PDB entry 8ENQ | electron microscopy, 3.60 A resolution | chains F and G of the 7 polymer chains in the assembly

[Chain F (and G)]
Molecule: Major curlin subunit
Source organism: Escherichia coli
Notes: chain G of this document is another copy of the same molecule, construct and numbering; everything in this record applies to it too
UniProtKB: P28307 (CSGA_ECOLI); residue numbers follow UniProt; this construct covers 21-151
Sequence (138 residues; numbered 20 to 157; the number before each row is that of its first residue):
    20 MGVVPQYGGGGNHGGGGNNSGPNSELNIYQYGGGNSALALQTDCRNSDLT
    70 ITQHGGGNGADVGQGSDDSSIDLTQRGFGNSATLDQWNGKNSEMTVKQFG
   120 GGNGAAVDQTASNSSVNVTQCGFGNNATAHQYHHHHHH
Unresolved in the structure: 20-40, 152-157
Construct notes: initiating methionine (20); conflict Cys63 (Ala in P28307), Cys140 (Val in P28307); expression tag (152-157)

[How chain F and chain G interact]
Residue-residue contacts (45; chain F residue first):
  Ser131(F) - Pro41(G)
  Asn132(F) - Pro41(G)
  Asn132(F) - Asn42(G)  hydrogen bond (backbone-backbone)
  Ser133(F) - Pro41(G)
  Ser133(F) - Ser43(G)
  Ser134(F) - Ser43(G)  hydrogen bond (backbone-backbone)
  Ser134(F) - Glu44(G)
  Ser134(F) - Leu45(G)  hydrogen bond (backbone-backbone)
  Val135(F) - Leu45(G)
  Asn136(F) - Glu44(G)  hydrogen bond
  Asn136(F) - Leu45(G)  hydrogen bond (backbone-backbone)
  Asn136(F) - Asn46(G)
  Asn136(F) - Ile47(G)  hydrogen bond (backbone-backbone)
  Val137(F) - Ile47(G)
  Thr138(F) - Ile47(G)  hydrogen bond (backbone-backbone)
  Thr138(F) - Tyr48(G)
  Thr138(F) - Gln49(G)  hydrogen bond (backbone-backbone)
  Gln139(F) - Gln49(G)
  Cys140(F) - Gln49(G)  hydrogen bond (backbone-backbone)
  Cys140(F) - Tyr50(G)
  Cys140(F) - Gly51(G)
  Gly141(F) - Gly51(G)
  Phe142(F) - Gly51(G)
  Phe142(F) - Gly52(G)
  Phe142(F) - Gly53(G)
  Asn144(F) - Gln49(G)
  Asn144(F) - Asn54(G)
  Asn145(F) - Gln49(G)
  Asn145(F) - Ala56(G)  hydrogen bond (backbone-backbone)
  Ala146(F) - Ile47(G)  hydrophobic
  Ala146(F) - Ala56(G)
  Thr147(F) - Ala56(G)
  Thr147(F) - Ala58(G)  hydrogen bond (backbone-backbone)
  Ala148(F) - Leu45(G)  hydrophobic
  Ala148(F) - Ala58(G)
  His149(F) - Ala58(G)
  His149(F) - Leu59(G)
  His149(F) - Gln60(G)  hydrogen bond (backbone-backbone)
  Gln150(F) - Ser43(G)  hydrogen bond (side chain-backbone)
  Gln150(F) - Glu44(G)
  Gln150(F) - Gln60(G)
  Tyr151(F) - Leu59(G)  hydrophobic
  Tyr151(F) - Gln60(G)  hydrogen bond (backbone-backbone)
  Tyr151(F) - Thr61(G)
  Tyr151(F) - Asp62(G)  hydrogen bond (backbone-backbone)
Other interface residues (no listed pair), chain G (23 interface residues in all): Ser55, Leu57, Cys63

[Overview]
Chain F and chain G form an interface of 20 and 23 residues respectively; the contacts include 15 hydrogen
bonds. Polar pairs include Asn136(F)-Glu44(G), Gln150(F)-Ser43(G) and Asn132(F)-Asn42(G).
Chain F and chain G are both Major curlin subunit (Escherichia coli); the structure, E. coli CsgA fibril
(218-pixel box size), was determined by electron microscopy, deposited together with 8ENR.
